Entry 6N7Y (X-ray diffraction, 2.00 A resolution); this record covers chain F.

# Chain F
Molecule: Farnesyl pyrophosphate synthase
From: Homo sapiens
Notes: EC 2.5.1.10, 2.5.1.1
UniProt: P14324 (FPPS_HUMAN); residues 1-353 here correspond to UniProt positions 67-419 (UniProt number = residue number + 66)
Sequence (375 residues; numbered -21 to 353; the number before each row is that of its first residue; numbers below 1 keep their minus sign (Met-21 is residue -21)):
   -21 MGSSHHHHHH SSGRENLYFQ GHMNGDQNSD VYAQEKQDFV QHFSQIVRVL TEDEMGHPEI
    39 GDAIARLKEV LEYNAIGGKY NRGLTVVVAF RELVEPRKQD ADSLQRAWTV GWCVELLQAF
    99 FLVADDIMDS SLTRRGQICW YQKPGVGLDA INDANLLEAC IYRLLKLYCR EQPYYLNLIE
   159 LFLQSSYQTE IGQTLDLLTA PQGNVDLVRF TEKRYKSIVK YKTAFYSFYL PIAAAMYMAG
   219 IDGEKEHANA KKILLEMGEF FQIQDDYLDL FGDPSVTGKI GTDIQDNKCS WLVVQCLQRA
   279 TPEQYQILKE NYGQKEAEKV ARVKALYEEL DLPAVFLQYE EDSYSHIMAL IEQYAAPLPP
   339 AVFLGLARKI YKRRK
Not modelled in the structure: -21 to 9, 31-33, 180-181, 351-353
Sequence notes: initiating methionine (-21); expression tag (-20 to 0)
Small-molecule neighbours: KFA ([(1R)-1-{[6-(4-methylphenyl)thieno[2,3-d]pyrimidin-4-yl]amino}-2-phenylethyl]phosphonic acid): Lys57, Asn59, Arg60, Thr63, Ser205, Phe206, Phe239, Gln242, Leu246, Leu344, Lys347, Ile348
Swiss-Prot annotation at these positions:
  - binding site (isopentenyl diphosphate): Lys57, Arg60, Gln96, Arg113
  - binding site (Mg(2+)): Asp103, Asp107
  - binding site (dimethylallyl diphosphate): Arg112, Lys200, Thr201, Gln240, Lys257, Lys266
  - site (Important for determining product chain length): Phe98, Phe99
  - modified residue: Lys57 (N6-(2-hydroxyisobutyryl)lysine), Lys287 (N6-acetyllysine)

# In short
Chain F binds compound KFA. From UniProt: 4 isopentenyl diphosphate-binding residues, Mg2+-binding residues
Asp103 and Asp107 and 6 dimethylallyl diphosphate-binding residues.
Chain F is Farnesyl pyrophosphate synthase (Homo sapiens); the structure, Crystal structure of human FPPS in
complex with an allosteric inhibitor MIT-01-102, was determined by X-ray diffraction (same publication as
6N7Z, 6N82, 6N83, 6OAG and 6OAH).
